PDB entry 8RMG | electron microscopy, 2.46 A resolution | chains I and E of the 9 polymer chains in the assembly

== Chain I ==
Molecule: Ferredoxin-2, mitochondrial
From: Homo sapiens
UniProtKB: Q6P4F2 (FDX2_HUMAN); residues 68-186 here = UniProt positions 68-186
Amino-acid sequence (121 residues; row label = number of the first residue in the row):
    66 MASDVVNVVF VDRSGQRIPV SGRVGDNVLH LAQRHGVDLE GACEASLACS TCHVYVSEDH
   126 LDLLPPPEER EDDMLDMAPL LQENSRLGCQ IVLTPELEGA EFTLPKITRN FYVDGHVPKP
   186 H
Unresolved in the structure: 66-68, 172-186
Sequence notes: initiating methionine (66); expression tag (67); conflict Ser-68 (Gly in Q6P4F2)
Bound ions: 2Fe-2S cluster Fe: Cys-108, Cys-114, Cys-117, Cys-154
Ligand contacts: 2Fe-2S cluster (FES): Leu-94, Gly-106, Ala-107, Cys-108, Glu-109, Ala-110, Leu-112, Ala-113, Cys-114, Ser-115, Thr-116, Cys-117, Leu-152, Cys-154
Reported in the primary citation:
  - mutagenesis - D137A/D138A, N175A: decreased catalytic activity
  - mutagenesis - H186DEL: increased catalytic activity on [2Fe-2S] cluster synthesis

== Chain E ==
Molecule: Isoform Mitochondrial of Cysteine desulfurase
From: Homo sapiens
Notes: EC 2.8.1.7
UniProtKB: Q9Y697 (NFS1_HUMAN); numbering as in UniProt (aligned over 56-457)
Amino-acid sequence (404 residues; row label = number of the first residue in the row):
    54 MSLRPLYMDV QATTPLDPRV LDAMLPYLIN YYGNPHSRTH AYGWESEAAM ERARQQVASL
   114 IGADPREIIF TSGATESNNI AIKGVARFYR SRKKHLITTQ TEHKCVLDSC RSLEAEGFQV
   174 TYLPVQKSGI IDLKELEAAI QPDTSLVSVM TVNNEIGVKQ PIAEIGRICS SRKVYFHTDA
   234 AQAVGKIPLD VNDMKIDLMS ISGHKIYGPK GVGAIYIRRR PRVRVEALQS GGGQERGMRS
   294 GTVPTPLVVG LGAACEVAQQ EMEYDHKRIS KLSERLIQNI MKSLPDVVMN GDPKHHYPGC
   354 INLSFAYVEG ESLLMALKDV ALSSGSACTS ASLEPSYVLR AIGTDEDLAH SSIRFGIGRF
   414 TTEEEVDYTV EKCIQHVKRL REMSPLWEMV QDGIDLKSIK WTQH
Unresolved in the structure: 54-55, 456-457
Sequence notes: initiating methionine (54); expression tag (55)
Modified / non-standard residues: Lys-258 ((2S)-2-amino-6-[[3-hydroxy-2-methyl-5-(phosphonooxymethyl)pyridin-4-yl]methylideneamino]hexanoic acid; LLP)
Bound ions: Fe2+: Cys-381 (shared with 3 residues of chain H)
Reported in the primary citation:
  - mutagenesis - R271A/R272A/R273A/R275A/R277A: abolished catalytic activity

== How chain I and chain E interact ==
Residue-residue contacts (23; chain I residue first):
  Glu-123(I) with Ser-144(E); Arg-145(E)
  Asp-127(I) with Arg-145(E), salt bridge
  Pro-132(I) with Arg-273(E), hydrogen bond (backbone-side chain)
  Glu-133(I) with Arg-273(E)
  Glu-134(I) with Arg-119(E), salt bridge; Arg-272(E), salt bridge; Arg-273(E)
  Asp-137(I) with Arg-273(E), salt bridge; Arg-275(E); Arg-277(E), salt bridge
  Asp-138(I) with Arg-272(E), salt bridge; Arg-275(E), salt bridge
  Leu-140(I) with Arg-277(E)
  Asp-141(I) with Arg-275(E), salt bridge; Arg-277(E), salt bridge
  Leu-146(I) with Arg-277(E)
  Gln-147(I) with Phe-141(E)
  Glu-148(I) with Phe-141(E); Tyr-142(E); Arg-143(E); Ser-144(E); Arg-145(E), salt bridge

== Summary ==
Chain I and chain E form an interface of 12 and 10 residues respectively; the contacts include 1 hydrogen bond
and 10 salt bridges. Among the polar pairs are Asp-127(I)/Arg-145(E), Glu-134(I)/Arg-119(E) and
Glu-134(I)/Arg-272(E). The paper reports that D137A/D138A and N175A of chain I reduce catalytic activity;
H186DEL of chain I increases catalytic activity on [2Fe-2S] cluster synthesis.
Chain I is Ferredoxin-2, mitochondrial and chain E is Isoform Mitochondrial of Cysteine desulfurase, both from
Homo sapiens; the structure, Structure of the core ISC complex under turnover conditions (FDX2-bound in distal
conformation), was determined by electron microscopy together with 8RMC, 8RMD, 8RME and 8RMF from the same
study.
